6OCW - chains A and G of the 28 polymer chains in the assembly; structure by X-ray diffraction, 2.60 A resolution.

# Chain A (and G)
Protein: Proteasome subunit alpha
From: Mycobacterium tuberculosis (strain ATCC 25618 / H37Rv)
Notes: EC 3.4.25.1; chain G of this document is another copy of the same molecule, construct and numbering; everything in this record applies to it too
UniProtKB: P9WHU1 (PSA_MYCTU); residues 10-248 here = UniProt positions 10-248
Sequence (240 residues; numbered 9 to 248; the number before each row is that of its first residue):
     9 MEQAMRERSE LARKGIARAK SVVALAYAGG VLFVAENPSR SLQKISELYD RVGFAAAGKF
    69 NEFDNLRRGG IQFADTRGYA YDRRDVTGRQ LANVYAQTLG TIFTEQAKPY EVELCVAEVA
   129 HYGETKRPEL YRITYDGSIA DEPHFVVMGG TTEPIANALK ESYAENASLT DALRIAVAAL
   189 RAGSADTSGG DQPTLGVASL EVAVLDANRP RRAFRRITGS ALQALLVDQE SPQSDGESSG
Disordered / not traced: 193-201, 236-248 (chain G: 193-203, 236-248)
Sequence notes: initiating methionine (9)
UniProt features mapped onto this chain:
  - modified residue (Phosphothreonine): T84, T178, T202

# Chain A / chain G interface
Residue-residue contacts - 33 pairs, chain A then chain G:
  E15(A) - M9(G)
  E15(A) - E10(G)
  R16(A) - M9(G)
  E18(A) - E10(G)
  L19(A) - M9(G)
  L19(A) - E10(G)
  L19(A) - M13(G)  hydrophobic
  K22(A) - E10(G)  salt bridge
  S47(A) - D149(G)  hydrogen bond
  R48(A) - R135(G)
  R48(A) - P136(G)  hydrogen bond (side chain-backbone)
  R48(A) - E137(G)  salt bridge
  R48(A) - D149(G)  hydrogen bond (backbone-side chain)
  S49(A) - R97(G)  hydrogen bond (backbone-side chain)
  S49(A) - Y139(G)  hydrogen bond
  S49(A) - D149(G)  hydrogen bond
  L50(A) - I147(G)  hydrophobic
  Q51(A) - R97(G)
  K67(A) - D144(G)  salt bridge
  F68(A) - N101(G)
  F68(A) - I147(G)  hydrophobic
  N69(A) - A104(G)
  N69(A) - Q105(G)
  N69(A) - G108(G)
  N69(A) - G145(G)
  D72(A) - N101(G)  hydrogen bond
  N73(A) - Q105(G)  hydrogen bond
  R76(A) - N101(G)
  A115(A) - M9(G)
  A115(A) - T112(G)
  A115(A) - E113(G)
  K116(A) - M13(G)
  K116(A) - T112(G)
Interface residues without a listed pair, chain A (20 interface residues in all): Q114, P117
Interface residues without a listed pair, chain G (19 interface residues in all): A148

# In short
Chain A and chain G form an interface of 20 and 19 residues respectively, with 8 hydrogen bonds and 3 salt
bridges. Among the polar pairs are K22(A)-E10(G), R48(A)-E137(G) and K67(A)-D144(G).
Both chains are Proteasome subunit alpha (Mycobacterium tuberculosis (strain ATCC 25618 / H37Rv)). Entry 6OCW
(Crystal Structure of Mycobacterium tuberculosis Proteasome in Complex with Phenylimidazole-based Inhibitor
A85) was determined by X-ray diffraction, deposited together with 6OCZ and 6ODE.
